Entry 8Z6H (electron microscopy, 3.10 A resolution); this record covers chains A and B of the 4 polymer chains in the assembly.

# Chain A
Molecule: Polycystin-1
Organism: Homo sapiens
UniProtKB: P98161 (PKD1_HUMAN); numbering as in UniProt (aligned over 3052-4303)
Chain sequence (1262 residues; row label = number of the first residue in the row):
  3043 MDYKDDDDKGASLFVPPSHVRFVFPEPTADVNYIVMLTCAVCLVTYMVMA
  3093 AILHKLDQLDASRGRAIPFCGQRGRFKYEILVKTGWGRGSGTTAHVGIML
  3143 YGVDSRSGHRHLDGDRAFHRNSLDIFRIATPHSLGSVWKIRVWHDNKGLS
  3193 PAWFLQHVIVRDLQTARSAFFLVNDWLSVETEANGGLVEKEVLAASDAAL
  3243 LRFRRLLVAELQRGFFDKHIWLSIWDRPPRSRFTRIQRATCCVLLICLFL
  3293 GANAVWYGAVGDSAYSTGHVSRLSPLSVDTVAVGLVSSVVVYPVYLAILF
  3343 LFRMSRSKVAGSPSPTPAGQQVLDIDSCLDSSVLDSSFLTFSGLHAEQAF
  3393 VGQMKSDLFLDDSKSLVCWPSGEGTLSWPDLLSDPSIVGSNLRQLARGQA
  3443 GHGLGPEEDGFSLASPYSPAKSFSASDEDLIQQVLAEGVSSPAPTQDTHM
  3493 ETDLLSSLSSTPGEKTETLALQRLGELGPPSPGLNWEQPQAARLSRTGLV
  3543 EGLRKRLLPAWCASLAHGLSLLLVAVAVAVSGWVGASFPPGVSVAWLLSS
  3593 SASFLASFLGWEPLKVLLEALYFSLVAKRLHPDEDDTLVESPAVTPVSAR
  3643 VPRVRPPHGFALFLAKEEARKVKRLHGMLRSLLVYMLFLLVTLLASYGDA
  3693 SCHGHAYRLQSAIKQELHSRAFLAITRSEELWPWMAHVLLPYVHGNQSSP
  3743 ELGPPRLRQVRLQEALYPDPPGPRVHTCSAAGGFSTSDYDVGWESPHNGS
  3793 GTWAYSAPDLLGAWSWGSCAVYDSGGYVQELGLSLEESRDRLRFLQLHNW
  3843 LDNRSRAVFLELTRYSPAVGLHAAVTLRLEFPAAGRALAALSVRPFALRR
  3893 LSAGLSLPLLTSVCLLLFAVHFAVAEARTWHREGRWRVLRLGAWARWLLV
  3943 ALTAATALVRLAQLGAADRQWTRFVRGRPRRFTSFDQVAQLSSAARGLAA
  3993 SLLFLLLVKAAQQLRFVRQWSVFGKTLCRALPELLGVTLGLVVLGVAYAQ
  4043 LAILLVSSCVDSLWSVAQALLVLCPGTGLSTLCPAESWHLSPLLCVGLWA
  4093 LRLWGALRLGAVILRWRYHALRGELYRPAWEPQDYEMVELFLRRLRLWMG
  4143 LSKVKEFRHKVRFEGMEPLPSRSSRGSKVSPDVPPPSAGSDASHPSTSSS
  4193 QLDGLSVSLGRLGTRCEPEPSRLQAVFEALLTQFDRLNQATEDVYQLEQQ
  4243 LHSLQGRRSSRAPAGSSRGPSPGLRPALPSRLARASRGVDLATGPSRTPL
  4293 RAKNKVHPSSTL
Not modelled in the structure: 3043-3060, 3108-3116, 3230-3239, 3343-3555, 3611-3654, 4121-4304
Disulfides: Cys3770-Cys3811, Cys4051-Cys4075, Cys4066-Cys4087
Differences from the reference sequence: initiating methionine (3043); expression tag (3044-3051, 4304)
Ligand contacts: phosphatidylglycerol (PGW; (1R)-2-{[(S)-{[(2S)-2,3-dihydroxypropyl]oxy}(hydroxy)phosphoryl]oxy}-1-[(hexadecanoyloxy)methyl]ethyl (9Z)-octadec-9-enoate): Leu4036, Arg4094, Leu4095, Trp4096, Gly4097, Ala4098, Arg4100, Leu4101

# Chain B
Molecule: Polycystin-2
Organism: Homo sapiens
UniProtKB: Q13563 (PKD2_HUMAN); residue numbers follow UniProt; this construct covers 1-968
Chain sequence (1007 residues; numbered -38 to 968; the number before each row is that of its first residue; numbers below 1 keep their minus sign (Met-38 is residue -38)):
   -38 MGASSAWSHPQFEKGGGSGGGSGGSAWSHPQFEKGSAAAMVNSSRVQPQQ
    12 PGDAKRPPAPRAPDPGRLMAGCAAVGASLAAPGGLCEQRGLEIEMQRIRQ
    62 AAARDPPAGAAASPSPPLSSCSRQAWSRDNPGFEAEEEEEEVEGEEGGMV
   112 VEMDVEWRPGSRRSAASSAVSSVGARSRGLGGYHGAGHPSGRRRRREDQG
   162 PPCPSPVGGGDPLHRHLPLEGQPPRVAWAERLVRGLRGLWGTRLMEESST
   212 NREKYLKSVLRELVTYLLFLIVLCILTYGMMSSNVYYYTRMMSQLFLDTP
   262 VSKTEKTNFKTLSSMEDFWKFTEGSLLDGLYWKMQPSNQTEADNRSFIFY
   312 ENLLLGVPRIRQLRVRNGSCSIPQDLRDEIKECYDVYSVSSEDRAPFGPR
   362 NGTAWIYTSEKDLNGSSHWGIIATYSGAGYYLDLSRTREETAAQVASLKK
   412 NVWLDRGTRATFIDFSVYNANINLFCVVRLLVEFPATGGVIPSWQFQPLK
   462 LIRYVTTFDFFLAACEIIFCFFIFYYVVEEILEIRIHKLHYFRSFWNCLD
   512 VVIVVLSVVAIGINIYRTSNVEVLLQFLEDQNTFPNFEHLAYWQIQFNNI
   562 AAVTVFFVWIKLFKFINFNRTMSQLSTTMSRCAKDLFGFAIMFFIIFLAY
   612 AQLAYLVFGTQVDDFSTFQECIFTQFRIILGDINFAEIEEANRVLGPIYF
   662 TTFVFFMFFILLNMFLAIINDTYSEVKSDLAQQKAEMELSDLIRKGYHKA
   712 LVKLKLKKNTVDDISESLRQGGGKLNFDELRQDLKGKGHTDAEIEAIFTK
   762 YDQDGDQELTEHEHQQMRDDLEKEREDLDLDHSSLPRPMSSRSFPRSLDD
   812 SEEDDDEDSGHSSRRRGSISSGVSYEEFQVLVRRVDRMEHSIGSIVSKID
   862 AVIVKLEIMERAKLKRREVLGRLLDGVAEDERLGRDSEIHREQMERLVRE
   912 ELERWESDDAASQISHGLGTPVGLNGQPRPRSSRPSSSQSTEGMEGAGGN
   962 GSSNVHV
Not modelled in the structure: -38 to 217, 296-302, 699-968
Disulfides: Cys331-Cys344
Covalent attachments: N-acetylglucosamine (NAG) linked to Asn328, Asn375
Differences from the reference sequence: initiating methionine (-38); expression tag (-37 to 0)

# How chain A and chain B interact
Contacting residue pairs (84; chain A residue first):
  Thr3070(A) - Ser351(B)
  Tyr3689(A) - Gln613(B)
  Tyr3689(A) - Tyr616(B)
  Tyr3689(A) - Leu617(B)
  His3695(A) - Tyr616(B)  hydrogen bond (side chain-backbone)
  His3695(A) - Leu617(B)
  His3695(A) - Gly620(B)
  His3695(A) - Thr621(B)
  Tyr3699(A) - Gly620(B)
  Tyr3699(A) - Thr621(B)
  Tyr3699(A) - Asp624(B)  hydrogen bond
  Tyr3699(A) - Ser627(B)
  Arg3700(A) - Ile383(B)
  Arg3700(A) - Thr448(B)
  Leu3701(A) - Thr448(B)
  Gln3702(A) - Thr621(B)  hydrogen bond (side chain-backbone)
  Gln3702(A) - Gln622(B)
  Ala3704(A) - Thr448(B)
  Ala3704(A) - Gly449(B)
  Gln3707(A) - Ser274(B)
  Pro3742(A) - Ile341(B)  hydrophobic
  Leu3744(A) - Leu337(B)  hydrophobic
  Trp3808(A) - Arg654(B)
  Tyr3857(A) - Pro334(B)
  Pro3859(A) - Ile333(B)  hydrophobic
  Pro3859(A) - Cys344(B)  hydrophobic
  Ala3860(A) - Tyr345(B)
  Ala3860(A) - Asp346(B)
  Ala3860(A) - Ala447(B)  hydrophobic
  Val3885(A) - Gln622(B)  hydrogen bond (backbone-side chain)
  Trp3963(A) - Asp336(B)  hydrogen bond
  Arg3970(A) - Glu340(B)
  Arg3988(A) - Leu617(B)
  Ala3992(A) - Gln613(B)  hydrogen bond (backbone-side chain)
  Ala3992(A) - Leu614(B)  hydrophobic
  Ala3992(A) - Leu617(B)  hydrophobic
  Leu3995(A) - Gln613(B)
  Phe3996(A) - Ala610(B)
  Phe3996(A) - Tyr611(B)  hydrophobic
  Phe3996(A) - Gln613(B)
  Leu3999(A) - Ala610(B)  hydrophobic
  Ala4003(A) - Ile606(B)  hydrophobic
  Leu4006(A) - Ile602(B)  hydrophobic
  Gln4011(A) - Asp596(B)
  Trp4012(A) - Gly599(B)
  Trp4012(A) - Ile602(B)  hydrophobic
  Phe4015(A) - Asp596(B)
  Phe4015(A) - Phe600(B)
  Phe4015(A) - Ile679(B)  hydrophobic
  Thr4018(A) - Met675(B)
  Leu4019(A) - Ile671(B)  hydrophobic
  Leu4026(A) - Phe670(B)  hydrophobic
  Val4029(A) - Phe670(B)  hydrophobic
  Thr4030(A) - Phe666(B)
  Pro4067(A) - Gly642(B)
  Pro4067(A) - Ile644(B)
  Pro4067(A) - Phe646(B)  hydrogen bond (backbone-backbone)
  Gly4068(A) - Ile644(B)  hydrogen bond (backbone-backbone)
  Gly4068(A) - Asn645(B)
  Ser4083(A) - Glu650(B)
  Ser4083(A) - Pro658(B)
  Cys4087(A) - Phe646(B)  hydrophobic
  Leu4090(A) - Thr662(B)
  Leu4090(A) - Val665(B)  hydrophobic
  Trp4091(A) - Gly642(B)
  Arg4094(A) - Phe669(B)
  Leu4099(A) - Phe669(B)  hydrophobic
  Leu4099(A) - Phe670(B)
  Leu4099(A) - Asn674(B)
  Arg4100(A) - Asn674(B)
  Arg4100(A) - Leu677(B)
  Gly4102(A) - Phe670(B)
  Gly4102(A) - Asn674(B)
  Ala4103(A) - Asn674(B)
  Leu4106(A) - Ile671(B)
  Leu4106(A) - Asn674(B)
  Leu4106(A) - Met675(B)  hydrophobic
  Arg4107(A) - Ala678(B)
  Arg4107(A) - Asn681(B)
  Tyr4110(A) - Ile679(B)
  Tyr4110(A) - Asp682(B)
  His4111(A) - Asp682(B)  salt bridge
  Arg4114(A) - Asp596(B)  salt bridge
  Arg4114(A) - Asp682(B)  salt bridge
Also at the interface, not in a pair above, chain A (62 interface residues in all): Ser3688, His3697, Ala3698, Lys3706, Ser3740, Gly3809, Val3861, Pro3887, Val3967, Ser3993, Leu4033, Thr4069, Pro4084
Also at the interface, not in a pair above, chain B (65 interface residues in all): Cys331, Val347, Ser349, Arg417, Gly450, Lys595, Phe598, Met603, Ile607, Val618, Ile639, Ile640, Phe661, Leu673

# In short
Chain A and chain B form an interface of 62 and 65 residues respectively; the contacts include 8 hydrogen
bonds and 3 salt bridges. Polar contacts include His4111(A)-Asp682(B), Arg4114(A)-Asp596(B) and
Arg4114(A)-Asp682(B). Ligands of chain A: phosphatidylglycerol. Covalently linked N-acetylglucosamine: at
Asn328(B) and Asn375(B).
Chain A is Polycystin-1 and chain B is Polycystin-2, both from Homo sapiens; the structure, Structure of
Polycystin-1/Polycystin-2 complex with Phosphatidylglycerol-bound, was determined by electron microscopy.
